6JPI - chains D and F of the 6 polymer chains in the assembly; structure by X-ray diffraction, 3.14 A resolution.

Chain D:
Molecule: HTH cro/C1-type domain-containing protein
Source organism: Pseudomonas aeruginosa (strain ATCC 15692 / DSM 22644 / CIP 104116 / JCM 14847 / LMG 12228 / 1C / PRS 101 / PAO1)
UniProt: Q9HVC1 (Q9HVC1_PSEAE); residues 1-101 here = UniProt positions 1-101
Amino-acid sequence (109 residues; numbered 1 to 109; the number before each row is that of its first residue):
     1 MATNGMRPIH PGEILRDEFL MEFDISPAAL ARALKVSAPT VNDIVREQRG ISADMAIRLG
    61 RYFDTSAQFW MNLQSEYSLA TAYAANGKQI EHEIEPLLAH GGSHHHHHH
Not modelled in the structure: 1-5, 99-109
Differences from the reference sequence: expression tag (102-109)

Chain F:
Molecule: 28-nt DNA strand
Sequence (28 nucleotides; each row starts with the number of its first residue):
     1 AGTTAACGCT TAACGTTAAG GGTTAATG

Interface between chain D and chain F:
Pairs across the interface (12; chain D residue first):
  Val36(D) - DG22(F)  phosphate contact
  Ser37(D) - DG22(F)  hydrogen bond to the phosphate
  Pro39(D) - DT23(F)  base contact
  Pro39(D) - DT24(F)  base contact
  Thr40(D) - DG21(F)  sugar contact
  Thr40(D) - DG22(F)  phosphate contact
  Arg49(D) - DG20(F)  phosphate contact
  Arg49(D) - DG21(F)  salt bridge to the phosphate
  Gly50(D) - DG20(F)  hydrogen bond to the phosphate
  Ser52(D) - DG20(F)  phosphate contact
  Ser52(D) - DG21(F)  hydrogen bond to the phosphate
  Met55(D) - DG21(F)  phosphate contact
Also at the interface, not in a pair above, chain D (9 interface residues in all): Asp54

In short:
The interface between chain D and chain F involves 9 residues on one side and 5 on the other; the contacts
include 3 hydrogen bonds and 1 salt bridge. Polar contacts include Ser37(D)-DG22(F), Gly50(D)-DG20(F) and
Ser52(D)-DG21(F).
Here chain D is HTH cro/C1-type domain-containing protein (Pseudomonas aeruginosa (strain ATCC 15692 / DSM
22644 / CIP 104116 / JCM 14847 / LMG 12228 / 1C / PRS 101 / PAO1)) and chain F is a 28-nt DNA strand. Entry
6JPI (Crystal structure of PA4674 in complex with its operator DNA (28bp) from Pseudomonas aeruginosa) was
determined by X-ray diffraction.
